PDB entry 9MSE | electron microscopy, 2.70 A resolution | chains J and M of the 16 polymer chains in the assembly

[Chain J]
Name: DNA-directed RNA polymerase subunit beta'
Source organism: Escherichia coli
Notes: EC 2.7.7.6
UniProt: P0A8T7 (RPOC_ECOLI); residues 1-1407 here = UniProt positions 1-1407
Amino-acid sequence (1415 residues; each row starts with the number of its first residue):
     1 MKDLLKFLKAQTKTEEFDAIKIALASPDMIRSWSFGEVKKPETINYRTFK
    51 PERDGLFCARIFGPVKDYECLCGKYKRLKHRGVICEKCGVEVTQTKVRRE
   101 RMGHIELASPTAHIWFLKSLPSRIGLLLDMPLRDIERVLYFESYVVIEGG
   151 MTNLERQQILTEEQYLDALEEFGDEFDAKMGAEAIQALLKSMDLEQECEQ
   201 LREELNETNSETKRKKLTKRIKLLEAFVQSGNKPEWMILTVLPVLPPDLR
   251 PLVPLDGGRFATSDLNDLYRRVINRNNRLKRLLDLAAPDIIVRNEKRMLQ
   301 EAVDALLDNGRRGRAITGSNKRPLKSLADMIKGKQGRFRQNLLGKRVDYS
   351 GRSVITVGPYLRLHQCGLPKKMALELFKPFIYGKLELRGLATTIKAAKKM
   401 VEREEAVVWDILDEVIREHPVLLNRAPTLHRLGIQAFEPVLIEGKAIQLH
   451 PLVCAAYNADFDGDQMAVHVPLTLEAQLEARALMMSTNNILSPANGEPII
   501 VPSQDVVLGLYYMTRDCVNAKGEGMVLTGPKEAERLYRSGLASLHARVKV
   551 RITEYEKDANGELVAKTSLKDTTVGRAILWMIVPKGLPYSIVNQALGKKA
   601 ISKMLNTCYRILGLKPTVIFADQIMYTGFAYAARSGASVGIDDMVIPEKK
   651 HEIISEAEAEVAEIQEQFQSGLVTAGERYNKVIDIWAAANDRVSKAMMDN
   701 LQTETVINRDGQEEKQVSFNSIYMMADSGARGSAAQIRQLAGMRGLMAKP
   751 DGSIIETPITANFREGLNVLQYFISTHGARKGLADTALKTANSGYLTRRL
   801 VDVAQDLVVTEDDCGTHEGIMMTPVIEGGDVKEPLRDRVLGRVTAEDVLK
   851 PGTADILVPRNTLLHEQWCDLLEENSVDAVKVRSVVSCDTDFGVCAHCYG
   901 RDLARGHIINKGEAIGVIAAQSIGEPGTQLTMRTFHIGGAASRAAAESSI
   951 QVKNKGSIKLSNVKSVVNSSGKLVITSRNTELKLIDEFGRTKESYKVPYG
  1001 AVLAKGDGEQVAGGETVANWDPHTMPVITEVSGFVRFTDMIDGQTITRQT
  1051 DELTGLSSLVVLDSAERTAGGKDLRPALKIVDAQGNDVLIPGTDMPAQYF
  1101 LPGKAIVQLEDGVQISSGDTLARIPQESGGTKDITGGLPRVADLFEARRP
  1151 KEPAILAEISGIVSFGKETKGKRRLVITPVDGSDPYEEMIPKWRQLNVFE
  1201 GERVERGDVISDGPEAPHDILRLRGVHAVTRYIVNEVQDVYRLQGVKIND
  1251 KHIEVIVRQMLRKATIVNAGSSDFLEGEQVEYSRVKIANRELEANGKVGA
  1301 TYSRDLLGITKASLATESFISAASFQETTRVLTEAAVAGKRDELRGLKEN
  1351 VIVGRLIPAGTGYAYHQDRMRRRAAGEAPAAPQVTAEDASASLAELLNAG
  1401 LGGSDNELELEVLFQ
Not modelled in the structure: 1, 935-947, 1127-1134, 1375-1415
Construct notes: expression tag (1408-1415)
Ion coordination: Zn2+ site 1: Cys70, Cys72, Cys85, Cys88; Mg2+: Asp460, Asp462, Asp464; Zn2+ site 2: Cys814, Cys888, Cys895, Cys898
UniProt features mapped onto this chain:
  - binding site (Zn(2+)): Cys70, Cys72, Cys85, Cys88, Cys814, Cys888, Cys895, Cys898
  - binding site (Mg(2+)): Asp460, Asp462, Asp464
  - modified residue: Lys983 (N6-acetyllysine)

[Chain M]
Name: RNA polymerase sigma-54 factor
Source organism: Escherichia coli
UniProt: P24255 (RP54_ECOLI); numbering as in UniProt (aligned over 1-477)
Amino-acid sequence (477 residues; numbered 1 to 477; the number before each row is that of its first residue):
     1 MKQGLQLRLSQQLAMTPQLQQAIRLLQLSTLELQQELQQALESNPLLEQI
    51 DTHEEIDTRETQDSETLDTADALEQKEMPEELPLDASWDTIYTAGTPSGT
   101 SGDYIDDELPVYQGETTQTLQDYLMWQVELTPFSDTDRAIATSIVDAVDE
   151 TGYLTVPLEDILESIGDEEIDIDEVEAVLKRIQRFDPVGVAAKDLRDCLL
   201 IQLSQFDKTTPWLEEARLIISDHLDLLANHDFRTLMRVTRLKEDVLKEAV
   251 NLIQSLDPRPGQSIQTGEPEYVIPDVLVRKHNGHWTVELNSDSIPRLQIN
   301 QHYASMCNNARNDGDSQFIRSNLQDAKWLIKSLESRNDTLLRVSRCIVEQ
   351 QQAFFEQGEEYMKPMVLADIAQAVEMHESTISRVTTQKYLHSPRGIFELK
   401 YFFSSHVNTEGGGEASSTAIRALVKKLIAAENPAKPLSDSKLTSLLSEQG
   451 IMVARRTVAKYRESLSIPPSNQRKQLV
Not modelled in the structure: 57-110
UniProt features mapped onto this chain:
  - DNA-binding region: Val366 to Thr385 (H-T-H motif)
  - motif: Ala454 to Arg462 (RPON box)
Reported in the primary citation:
  - conformationally variable residues (register shift): Met1 to Leu13, Pro17

[Chain J / chain M interface]
Contacting residue pairs (56; chain J residue first):
  Lys2(J) with Ile165(M); Gly166(M)
  Asp3(J) with Asp167(M)
  Leu4(J) with Ala139(M); Ile165(M), hydrogen bond (backbone-backbone)
  Leu5(J) with Asp135(M)
  Asn45(J) with Leu31(M)
  Arg47(J) with Ser29(M), hydrogen bond; Leu31(M); Glu32(M)
  Phe49(J) with Glu270(M); Tyr271(M)
  Glu52(J) with Gln35(M)
  Arg77(J) with Asp146(M), salt bridge; Thr155(M)
  Leu78(J) with Asp146(M), hydrogen bond (backbone-side chain)
  Lys79(J) with Glu163(M); Ser164(M)
  Arg81(J) with Ser164(M), hydrogen bond (side chain-backbone)
  Pro251(J) with Gln113(M)
  Val253(J) with Tyr112(M)
  Gly257(J) with Tyr271(M)
  Gly258(J) with Tyr271(M)
  Asp267(J) with His53(M), salt bridge
  Asn274(J) with Gln38(M), hydrogen bond
  Asn277(J) with Glu42(M), hydrogen bond
  Arg278(J) with Leu41(M), hydrogen bond (side chain-backbone); Asn44(M); Leu47(M), hydrogen bond (side chain-backbone)
  Arg281(J) with Glu42(M); Ser43(M)
  Leu282(J) with Pro45(M), hydrophobic
  Pro288(J) with Asp315(M); Phe318(M)
  Ile290(J) with Met306(M), hydrophobic
  Ile291(J) with Tyr303(M)
  Asn294(J) with Tyr303(M), hydrogen bond
  Glu295(J) with Tyr303(M), hydrogen bond
  Met298(J) with Tyr303(M)
  Arg314(J) with Glu55(M); Ile56(M)
  Ala315(J) with Glu55(M); Ile56(M), hydrogen bond (backbone-backbone)
  Ile316(J) with Glu54(M)
  Thr317(J) with His53(M); Glu54(M), hydrogen bond (backbone-backbone); Ile56(M)
  Gly318(J) with Thr52(M)
  Thr393(J) with Arg181(M)
  Ile394(J) with Trp126(M), hydrophobic; Leu130(M), hydrophobic
  Lys395(J) with Arg184(M), hydrogen bond (side chain-backbone); Asp186(M); Val188(M)
  Lys398(J) with Tyr123(M)
  Lys399(J) with Asp186(M), salt bridge
Interface residues without a listed pair, chain J (48 interface residues in all): Leu8, Lys9, Glu42, Tyr46, Tyr68, Arg271, Leu285, Ala287, Ser319, Pro323
Interface residues without a listed pair, chain M (49 interface residues in all): Gln127, Thr136, Thr142, Ser143, Ala147, Val156, Asp160, Phe185, Gln387

[Summary]
48 residues of chain J face 49 of chain M across their interface, with 13 hydrogen bonds and 3 salt bridges.
Polar pairs include Arg77(J)-Asp146(M), Asp267(J)-His53(M) and Lys399(J)-Asp186(M). Curated annotation
(UniProt) lists 8 Zn2+-binding residues and 3 Mg2+-binding residues on chain J. The paper reports
conformational variability at Met1(M) and Pro17(M).
Chain J is DNA-directed RNA polymerase subunit beta' and chain M is RNA polymerase sigma-54 factor, both from
Escherichia coli; the structure, de novo SigN RNA polymerase transcription initiation intermediate with
pre-catalytic bEBP state (RPi1 open ring), was determined by electron microscopy (same publication as 9MSF,
9MSG, 9MSH and 9MSJ).
